Entry 2ACZ (X-ray diffraction, 3.10 A resolution); this record covers chains B and D of the 4 polymer chains in the assembly.

# Chain B
Name: Succinate dehydrogenase iron-sulfur protein
Organism: Escherichia coli
Notes: EC 1.3.99.1
UniProt: P07014 (DHSB_ECOLI); residues 1-238 here = UniProt positions 1-238
Chain sequence (238 residues; row label = number of the first residue in the row):
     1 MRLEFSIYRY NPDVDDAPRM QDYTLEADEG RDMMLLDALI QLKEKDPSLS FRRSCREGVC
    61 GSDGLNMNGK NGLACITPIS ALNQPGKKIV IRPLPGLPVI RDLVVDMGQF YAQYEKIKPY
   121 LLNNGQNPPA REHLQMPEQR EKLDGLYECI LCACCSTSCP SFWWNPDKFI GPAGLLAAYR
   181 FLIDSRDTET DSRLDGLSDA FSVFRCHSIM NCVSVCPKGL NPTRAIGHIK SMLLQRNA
Bound ions: 2Fe-2S cluster Fe: C55, C60, D63, C75; 4Fe-4S cluster Fe: C149, C152, C155, C216; 3Fe-4S cluster Fe: C159, C206, C212
Small-molecule neighbours:
  - atpenin a5 (AT5; 3-[(2S,4S,5R)-5,6-dichloro-2,4-dimethyl-1-oxohexyl]-4-hydroxy-5,6-dimethoxy-2(1h)-pyridinone): P160, S161, W164, H207, I209
  - 3Fe-4S cluster (F3S): S158, C159, S161, F169, P172, C206, H207, S208, I209, M210, N211, C212, T223, I226
  - 2Fe-2S cluster (FES): R53, S54, C55, R56, E57, G58, V59, C60, G61, S62, D63, L73, C75
  - 4Fe-4S cluster (SF4): F110, C149, I150, L151, C152, A153, C154, C155, A173, C216, P217, K218, L220, P222
Swiss-Prot annotation at these positions:
  - binding site ([2Fe-2S] cluster): C55, C60, C75
  - binding site ([4Fe-4S] cluster): C149, C152, C155, C216
  - binding site ([3Fe-4S] cluster): C159, C206, C212
  - binding site (a ubiquinone): W164

# Chain D
Name: Succinate dehydrogenase hydrophobic membrane anchor protein
Organism: Escherichia coli
UniProt: P10445 (DHSD_ECOLI); numbering as in UniProt (aligned over 1-115)
Chain sequence (115 residues; numbered 1 to 115; the number before each row is that of its first residue):
     1 MVSNASALGR NGVHDFILVR ATAIVLTLYI IYMVGFFATS GELTYEVWIG FFASAFTKVF
    61 TLLALFSILI HAWIGMWQVL TDYVKPLALR LMLQLVIVVA LVVYVIYGFV VVWGV
Unresolved in the structure: 1-2
Bound ions: heme b/c Fe: H71 (shared with 1 residue of chain C)
Small-molecule neighbours:
  - cardiolipin (CDN): Y29, I30, I31, M33, V34, F37, A38, G41, E42, L43, W48, L65, I68
  - heme b/c (HEB): V19, R20, A23, L26, T27, I30, I68, H71, A72, G75, M76, Q78, V79

# How chain B and chain D interact
Pairs across the interface (22; chain B residue first):
  W164(B) with D82(D); Y83(D); K85(D), hydrogen bond (backbone-side chain)
  N165(B) with D82(D), hydrogen bond; K85(D)
  S198(B) with N11(D); G12(D), hydrogen bond (backbone-backbone)
  D199(B) with G12(D)
  A200(B) with G12(D)
  F201(B) with W77(D), hydrophobic; T81(D)
  F204(B) with G12(D); V13(D); F16(D), hydrophobic
  R205(B) with W77(D); Q78(D), hydrogen bond (side chain-backbone); T81(D); D82(D), salt bridge
  L234(B) with V13(D), hydrophobic; F16(D), hydrophobic
  N237(B) with V13(D)
  A238(B) with I17(D), hydrophobic
Other interface residues (no listed pair), chain B (14 interface residues in all): H207, K230, L233
Other interface residues (no listed pair), chain D (12 interface residues in all): N4

# Overview
14 residues of chain B and 12 residues of chain D are in contact, with 4 hydrogen bonds and 1 salt bridge.
Among the polar pairs are R205(B)-D82(D), W164(B)-K85(D) and N165(B)-D82(D). Heme b/c and atpenin a5 are bound
between chain B and chain D.
Here chain B is Succinate dehydrogenase iron-sulfur protein and chain D is Succinate dehydrogenase hydrophobic
membrane anchor protein, both from Escherichia coli. Entry 2ACZ (Complex II (Succinate Dehydrogenase) From E.
Coli with Atpenin A5 inhibitor co-crystallized at the ubiquinone binding ...) was determined by X-ray
diffraction.
